PDB entry 3H7T | X-ray diffraction, 2.00 A resolution | chain A

== Chain A ==
Molecule: Group 3 allergen SMIPP-S YvT004A06
From: Sarcoptes scabiei type hominis
UniProt: Q6VPT2 (Q6VPT2_SARSC); residues 1-235 here correspond to UniProt positions 27-261 (UniProt number = residue number + 26)
Amino-acid sequence (235 residues; each row starts with the number of its first residue):
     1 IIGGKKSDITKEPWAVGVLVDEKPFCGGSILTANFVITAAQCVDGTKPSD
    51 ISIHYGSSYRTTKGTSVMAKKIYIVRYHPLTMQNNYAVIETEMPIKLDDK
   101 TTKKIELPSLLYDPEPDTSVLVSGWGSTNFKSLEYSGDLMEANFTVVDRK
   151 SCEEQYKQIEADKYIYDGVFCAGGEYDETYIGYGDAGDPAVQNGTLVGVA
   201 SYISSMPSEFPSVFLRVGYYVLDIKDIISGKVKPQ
Cystine bridges: C26-C42, C152-C171

== Summary ==
Chain A is Group 3 allergen SMIPP-S YvT004A06 (Sarcoptes scabiei type hominis); the structure, Crystal
structure of scabies mite inactivated protease paralogue S-D1 (SMIPP-S-D1), was determined by X-ray
diffraction, deposited together with 3H7O.
